Entry 5AKV (X-ray diffraction, 1.52 A resolution); this record covers chains A and B.

== Chain A (and B) ==
Name: Transthyretin
Source organism: Homo sapiens
Notes: chain B of this document is another copy of the same molecule, construct and numbering; everything in this record applies to it too
UniProt: P02766 (TTHY_HUMAN); residues 1-127 here correspond to UniProt positions 21-147 (UniProt number = residue number + 20)
Sequence (127 residues; each row starts with the number of its first residue):
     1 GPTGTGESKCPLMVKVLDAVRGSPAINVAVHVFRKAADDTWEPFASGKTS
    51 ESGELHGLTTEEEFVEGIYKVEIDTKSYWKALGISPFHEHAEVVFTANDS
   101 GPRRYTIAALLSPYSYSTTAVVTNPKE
Disordered / not traced: 1-9, 126-127 (chain B: 1-9, 125-127)
Swiss-Prot annotation at these positions:
  - binding site (L-thyroxine): Lys15, Glu54, Ser117
  - modified residue: Cys10 (Sulfocysteine), Glu42 (4-carboxyglutamate), Ser52 (Phosphoserine)
  - glycosylation: Asn98 (N-linked (GlcNAc...) asparagine)
Small-molecule neighbours: Genistein-7-O-glucuronide (G7G): Met13, Lys15, Leu17, Glu54, Thr106, Ala108, Ala109, Leu110, Ser117, Thr119

== Interface between chain A and chain B ==
Residue-residue contacts (40; chain A residue first):
  Phe87(A) - Phe95(B)  hydrophobic
  Phe87(A) - Thr96(B)
  Phe87(A) - Tyr105(B)  hydrophobic
  Phe87(A) - Ile107(B)  hydrophobic
  Phe87(A) - Ala120(B)  hydrophobic
  Phe87(A) - Val122(B)  hydrophobic
  His88(A) - Val93(B)
  His88(A) - Val94(B)
  His88(A) - Thr118(B)
  Glu89(A) - Val94(B)  hydrogen bond (backbone-backbone)
  Glu89(A) - Thr96(B)  hydrogen bond
  His90(A) - Val94(B)
  Glu92(A) - Glu92(B)
  Glu92(A) - Val94(B)
  Glu92(A) - Tyr116(B)  hydrogen bond (backbone-side chain)
  Val93(A) - His88(B)
  Val94(A) - His88(B)
  Val94(A) - Glu89(B)  hydrogen bond (backbone-backbone)
  Val94(A) - His90(B)
  Val94(A) - Glu92(B)
  Phe95(A) - Phe87(B)  hydrophobic
  Thr96(A) - Glu89(B)  hydrogen bond
  Tyr105(A) - Phe87(B)  hydrophobic
  Ile107(A) - Phe87(B)  hydrophobic
  Tyr114(A) - Thr119(B)  hydrogen bond (backbone-side chain)
  Tyr114(A) - Ala120(B)  hydrogen bond (backbone-backbone)
  Ser115(A) - Thr118(B)  hydrogen bond (side chain-backbone)
  Ser115(A) - Thr119(B)  hydrogen bond
  Tyr116(A) - Glu92(B)  hydrogen bond (side chain-backbone)
  Tyr116(A) - Ser117(B)
  Tyr116(A) - Thr118(B)  hydrogen bond (backbone-backbone)
  Ser117(A) - Tyr116(B)
  Ser117(A) - Ser117(B)
  Thr118(A) - Ser115(B)  hydrogen bond (backbone-side chain)
  Thr118(A) - Tyr116(B)  hydrogen bond (backbone-backbone)
  Thr119(A) - Tyr114(B)  hydrogen bond (side chain-backbone)
  Thr119(A) - Ser115(B)  hydrogen bond
  Ala120(A) - Phe87(B)  hydrophobic
  Ala120(A) - Tyr114(B)  hydrogen bond (backbone-backbone)
  Val122(A) - Phe87(B)  hydrophobic
Also at the interface, not in a pair above, chain A (21 interface residues in all): Ile68, Lys76
Also at the interface, not in a pair above, chain B (21 interface residues in all): Ile68, Lys76

== In short ==
The chain A/chain B interface involves 21 residues from each chain; the contacts include 16 hydrogen bonds.
Polar contacts include Glu89(A)-Thr96(B), Glu92(A)-Tyr116(B) and Tyr114(A)-Thr119(B). Chain A binds
Genistein-7-O-glucuronide. From UniProt: 3 L-thyroxine-binding residues on chain A.
Chain A and chain B are both Transthyretin (Homo sapiens); the structure, Transthyretin binding heterogeneity
and anti-amyloidogenic activity of natural polyphenols and their metabolites: genistein-7-O- glucuronide, was
determined by X-ray diffraction (same publication as 5AKS, 5AKT, 5AL0, 5AL8 and 5CR1).
